PDB entry 2ZO2 | X-ray diffraction, 3.09 A resolution | chain B

Chain B:
Molecule: E3 ubiquitin-protein ligase UHRF1
From: Mus musculus
Notes: EC 6.3.2.-; fragment: SRA domain, residues 419-628
UniProt: Q8VDF2 (UHRF1_MOUSE); numbering as in UniProt (aligned over 419-628)
Sequence (212 residues; each row starts with the number of its first residue):
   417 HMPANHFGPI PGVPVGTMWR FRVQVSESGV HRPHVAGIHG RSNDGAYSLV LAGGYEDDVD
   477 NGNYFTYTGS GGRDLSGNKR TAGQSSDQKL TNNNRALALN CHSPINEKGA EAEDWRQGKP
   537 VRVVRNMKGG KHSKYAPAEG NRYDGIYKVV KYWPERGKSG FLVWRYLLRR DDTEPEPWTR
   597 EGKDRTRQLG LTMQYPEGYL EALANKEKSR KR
Disordered / not traced: 491-498, 626-628
Construct notes: expression tag (417-418)
Reported in the primary citation:
  - conformationally variable residues (order/disorder transition): D490 to Q500
  - binding site for the 12-nt DNA strand: H450, V451

Summary:
The paper reports a binding site for the 12-nt DNA strand at H450 and V451; conformational variability at
D490.
Chain B is E3 ubiquitin-protein ligase UHRF1 (Mus musculus); the structure, Mouse NP95 SRA domain non-specific
DNA complex, was determined by X-ray diffraction, deposited together with 2ZO0 and 2ZO1.
